Entry 6QUM (electron microscopy, 3.25 A resolution); this record covers chains A and F of the 26 polymer chains in the assembly.

[Chain A]
Protein: V-type ATP synthase alpha chain
Organism: Thermus thermophilus (strain HB8 / ATCC 27634 / DSM 579)
Notes: EC 7.1.2.2
UniProt: Q56403 (VATA_THET8); residues 1-578 here = UniProt positions 1-578
Sequence (578 residues; row label = number of the first residue in the row):
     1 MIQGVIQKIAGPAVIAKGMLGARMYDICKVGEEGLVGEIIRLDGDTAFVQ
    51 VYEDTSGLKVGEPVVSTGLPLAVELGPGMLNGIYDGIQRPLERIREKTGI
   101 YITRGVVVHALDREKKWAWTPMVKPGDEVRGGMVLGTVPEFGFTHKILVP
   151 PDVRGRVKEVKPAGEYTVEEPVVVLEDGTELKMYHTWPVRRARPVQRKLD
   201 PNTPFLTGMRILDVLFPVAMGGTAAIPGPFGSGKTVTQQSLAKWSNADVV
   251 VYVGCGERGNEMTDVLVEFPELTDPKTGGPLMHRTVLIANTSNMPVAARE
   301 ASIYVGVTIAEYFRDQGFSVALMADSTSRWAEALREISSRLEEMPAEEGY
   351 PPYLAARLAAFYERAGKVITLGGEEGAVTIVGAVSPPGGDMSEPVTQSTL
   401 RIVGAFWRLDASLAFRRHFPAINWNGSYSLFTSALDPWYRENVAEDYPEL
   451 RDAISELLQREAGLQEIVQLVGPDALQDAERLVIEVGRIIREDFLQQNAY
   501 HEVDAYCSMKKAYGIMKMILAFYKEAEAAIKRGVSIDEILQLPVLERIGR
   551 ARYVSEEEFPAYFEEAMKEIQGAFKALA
Bound ions: Mg2+: Thr235 (together with ADP)
Ligand contacts:
  - ADP (adenosine-5'-diphosphate), molecule 1: Lys8, Ala10, Ala13, Val14, Ile15, Phe48, Ser339, Arg340, Glu342
  - ADP, molecule 2: Pro229, Phe230, Gly231, Ser232, Gly233, Lys234, Thr235, Val236, Arg258, Glu261, Phe419, Pro420, Gln497, Asn498, Ala499, Tyr500

[Chain F]
Protein: V-type ATP synthase beta chain
Organism: Thermus thermophilus (strain HB8 / ATCC 27634 / DSM 579)
UniProt: Q56404 (VATB_THET8); residues 1-478 here = UniProt positions 1-478
Sequence (478 residues; numbered 1 to 478; the number before each row is that of its first residue):
     1 MDLLKKEYTGITYISGPLLFVENAKDLAYGAIVDIKDGTGRVRGGQVIEV
    51 SEEYAVIQVFEETTGLDLATTSVSLVEDVARLGVSKEMLGRRFNGIGKPI
   101 DGLPPITPEKRLPITGLPLNPVARRKPEQFIQTGISTIDVMNTLVRGQKL
   151 PIFSGSGLPANEIAAQIARQATVRPDLSGEGEKEEPFAVVFAAMGITQRE
   201 LSYFIQEFERTGALSRSVLFLNKADDPTIERILTPRMALTVAEYLAFEHD
   251 YHVLVILTDMTNYCEALREIGAAREEIPGRRGYPGYMYTDLATIYERAGV
   301 VEGKKGSVTQIPILSMPDDDRTHPIPDLTGYITEGQIQLSRELHRKGIYP
   351 PIDPLPSLSRLMNNGVGKGKTREDHKQVSDQLYSAYANGVDIRKLVAIIG
   401 EDALTENDRRYLQFADAFERFFINQGQQNRSIEESLQIAWALLSMLPQGE
   451 LKRISKDHIGKYYGQKLEEIWGAPQALD
Unresolved in the structure: 1-2, 473-478
Ligand contacts:
  - ADP (adenosine-5'-diphosphate), molecule 1: Phe20, Glu49, Tyr54, Val56, Arg274, Glu275, Glu276
  - ADP, molecule 2: Leu358, Ser359, Arg360, Asn363

[Chain A / chain F interface]
Residue-residue contacts (116; chain A residue first):
  Gln7(A) - Ser51(F)
  Gln7(A) - Glu52(F)  hydrogen bond (backbone-backbone)
  Lys8(A) - Glu49(F)
  Lys8(A) - Val50(F)
  Lys8(A) - Ser51(F)
  Ile9(A) - Tyr29(F)  hydrophobic
  Ile9(A) - Glu49(F)
  Ile9(A) - Val50(F)  hydrogen bond (backbone-backbone)
  Ala10(A) - Glu49(F)
  Gly11(A) - Tyr29(F)  hydrogen bond (backbone-side chain)
  Lys17(A) - Glu52(F)  salt bridge
  Thr55(A) - Tyr29(F)
  Ser56(A) - Tyr29(F)
  Ser56(A) - Val79(F)
  Gly57(A) - Tyr29(F)  hydrogen bond (backbone-backbone)
  Gly57(A) - Val79(F)
  Leu58(A) - Ala28(F)
  Leu58(A) - Tyr29(F)  hydrogen bond (backbone-backbone)
  Lys59(A) - Lys25(F)
  Lys59(A) - Asp26(F)  salt bridge
  Val60(A) - Lys25(F)
  Val60(A) - Val50(F)  hydrophobic
  Ile83(A) - Val122(F)  hydrophobic
  Leu91(A) - Asn120(F)  hydrogen bond (backbone-side chain)
  Leu91(A) - Val122(F)  hydrophobic
  Arg95(A) - Asn120(F)
  Arg95(A) - Val122(F)
  Arg95(A) - Ala123(F)
  Arg95(A) - Glu302(F)  salt bridge
  Ile100(A) - Leu119(F)
  Ile100(A) - Asn120(F)  hydrogen bond (backbone-backbone)
  Ile100(A) - Ala123(F)  hydrophobic
  Ile100(A) - Val301(F)  hydrophobic
  Tyr101(A) - Leu117(F)
  Tyr101(A) - Pro118(F)
  Tyr101(A) - Glu243(F)  hydrogen bond
  Tyr101(A) - Phe247(F)
  Ile102(A) - Leu117(F)
  Ile102(A) - Pro118(F)  hydrogen bond (backbone-backbone)
  Ile102(A) - Asn120(F)
  Ile102(A) - Pro121(F)
  Thr103(A) - Leu117(F)
  Gly228(A) - Tyr331(F)
  Pro229(A) - Tyr331(F)
  Phe230(A) - Arg321(F)
  Phe230(A) - Asp327(F)
  Phe230(A) - Gly330(F)
  Phe230(A) - Tyr331(F)  hydrophobic
  Phe230(A) - Gln336(F)
  Gly231(A) - Leu358(F)
  Gly256(A) - Tyr288(F)  hydrogen bond (backbone-side chain)
  Arg258(A) - Glu296(F)
  Arg258(A) - Gly330(F)  hydrogen bond (side chain-backbone)
  Arg258(A) - Tyr331(F)  hydrogen bond (side chain-backbone)
  Arg258(A) - Ile332(F)  hydrogen bond (side chain-backbone)
  Arg258(A) - Thr333(F)  hydrogen bond (side chain-backbone)
  Arg258(A) - Arg360(F)
  Gly259(A) - Arg124(F)
  Gly259(A) - Glu296(F)
  Asn260(A) - Pro127(F)
  Asn260(A) - Glu334(F)  hydrogen bond
  Glu261(A) - Arg360(F)  salt bridge
  Thr263(A) - Pro121(F)  hydrogen bond (side chain-backbone)
  Thr263(A) - Arg124(F)
  Thr263(A) - Arg125(F)
  Asp264(A) - Lys126(F)  salt bridge
  Leu266(A) - Pro121(F)
  Leu266(A) - Val122(F)  hydrophobic
  Val267(A) - Lys126(F)
  Glu268(A) - Lys126(F)  salt bridge
  Thr291(A) - Pro121(F)
  Ser292(A) - Tyr288(F)  hydrogen bond
  Ser292(A) - Ala292(F)
  Asn293(A) - Pro118(F)
  Asn293(A) - Glu296(F)
  Met294(A) - Pro121(F)  hydrophobic
  Val296(A) - Thr289(F)
  Arg329(A) - Tyr288(F)  hydrogen bond
  Arg329(A) - Tyr331(F)
  Glu332(A) - Tyr288(F)
  Arg335(A) - Gly279(F)
  Arg335(A) - Gly285(F)
  Glu336(A) - Gly285(F)
  Glu336(A) - Tyr286(F)
  Glu336(A) - Thr289(F)  hydrogen bond
  Ser339(A) - Glu276(F)
  Ser339(A) - Ile277(F)
  Arg340(A) - Arg274(F)
  Glu348(A) - Gly279(F)
  Glu348(A) - Arg280(F)  salt bridge
  Gly349(A) - Ile277(F)
  Ser385(A) - Tyr331(F)
  Pro386(A) - Tyr331(F)  hydrogen bond (backbone-side chain)
  Pro387(A) - Arg280(F)
  Pro387(A) - Asp327(F)
  Gly388(A) - Thr322(F)
  Glu393(A) - Arg280(F)  salt bridge
  Phe415(A) - Leu355(F)
  Phe415(A) - Pro356(F)  hydrophobic
  Arg416(A) - Ala387(F)
  Arg416(A) - Asp391(F)  salt bridge
  Arg417(A) - Asn142(F)
  Arg417(A) - Leu355(F)
  Arg417(A) - Ser357(F)  hydrogen bond (side chain-backbone)
  Arg417(A) - Leu358(F)
  Arg417(A) - Tyr383(F)  hydrogen bond
  Arg417(A) - Arg453(F)  hydrogen bond (backbone-side chain)
  Gln469(A) - Ile398(F)
  Leu470(A) - Ile398(F)
  Val471(A) - Ile399(F)
  Pro473(A) - Leu395(F)
  Gln496(A) - Arg453(F)
  Tyr500(A) - Asn363(F)
  Glu546(A) - Lys456(F)  salt bridge
  Arg550(A) - Lys452(F)
  Arg550(A) - Ile454(F)
Also at the interface, not in a pair above, chain A (72 interface residues in all): Ile6, Glu92, Glu257, Arg299, Ser338, Asp390, His418, Gly472, Leu545, Gly549
Also at the interface, not in a pair above, chain F (72 interface residues in all): Leu27, Ile48, Lys149, Phe153, Pro278, Thr293, Pro326, Pro354, Asp380, Asn388, Leu451

[Overview]
Chain A and chain F each contribute 72 residues to their interface, with 23 hydrogen bonds and 10 salt
bridges. Polar pairs include Lys17(A)-Glu52(F), Lys59(A)-Asp26(F) and Arg95(A)-Glu302(F). ADP is bound between
chain A and chain F.
Chain A is V-type ATP synthase alpha chain and chain F is V-type ATP synthase beta chain, both from Thermus
thermophilus (strain HB8 / ATCC 27634 / DSM 579); the structure, Thermus thermophilus V/A-type
ATPase/synthase, rotational state 1, was determined by electron microscopy, deposited together with 6R0W,
6R0Y, 6R0Z and 6R10.
